Entry 8EV3 (electron microscopy, 3.00 A resolution); this record covers chains 1 and F of the 41 polymer chains in the assembly.

== Chain 1 ==
Molecule: 3497-nt RNA strand
Source organism: Schizosaccharomyces pombe
Sequence (3497 nucleotides; each row starts with the number of its first residue):
     1 AUUUGACCUC AAAUCAGGUA GGACUACGCG CUGAACUUAA GCAUAUCAAU AAGCGCAGGA
    61 AAAGAAAAUA ACCAUGAUUC CCUCAGUAAC GGCGAGUGAA GCGGGAAAAG CUCAAAUUUG
   121 AAAUCUGGCA ACAUUUCUUU UGUUGUCCGA GUUGUAAUUU CAAGAAGCUG CUUUGAGUGU
   181 AGACGAUCGG UCUAAGUUCC UUGGAACAGG ACGUCAGAGA GGGUGAGAAC CCCGUCUUUG
   241 GUCGAUUGGA UAUGCCAUAU AAAGCGCUUU CGAAGAGUCG AGUUGUUUGG GAAUGCAGCU
   301 CUAAAUGGGU GGUAAAUUUC AUCUAAAGCU AAAUAUUGGC GAGAGACCGA UAGCGAACAA
   361 GUAGAGUGAU CGAAAGAUGA AAAGAACUUU GAAAAGAGAG UUAAAUAGUA CGUGAAAUUG
   421 CUGAAAGGGA AGCAUUGGAA AUCAGUCUUA CCUGGGUGAG AUCAGUAGUC UCUUCGCGAG
   481 ACUAUGCACU CUGAACCUGU GGUAGGUCAG CAUCAGUUUU CGGGGGCGGA AAAAGAAUAA
   541 GGGAAGGUGG CUUUCCGGGU UCUGCCUGGG GAGUGUUUAU AGCCCUUGUU GUAAUACGUC
   601 CACUGGGGAC UGAGGACUGC GGCUUCGUGC CAAGGAUGCU GACAUAAUGG UUUUCAAUGG
   661 CCCGUCUUGA AACACGGACC AAGGAGUCUA GCAUCUAUGC GAGUGUUUGG GUGAUGAAAA
   721 CCCAUCCGCG AAAUGAAAGU GAAUGCAGGU GGGAACGCCC UUGUGGCGUG CACCAUCGAC
   781 CGACCCGGAA GUUUGUCAAU GGAAGGGUUU GAGUAAGAGC AUAGCUGUUG GGACCCGAAA
   841 GAUGGUGAAC UAUGCCUGAA UAGGGUGAAG CCAGAGGAAA CUCUGGUGGA GGCUCGUAGA
   901 GAUUCUGACG UGCAAAUCGA UCUUCAAAUU UGGGUAUAGG GGCGAAAGAC UAAUCGAACC
   961 AUCUAGUAGC UGGUUCCUGC CGAAGUUUCC CUCAGGAUAG CAGAAACUCA GAUCAGUUUU
  1021 AUGAGGUAAA GCGAAUGAUU AGAGGUCUUG GGGAAGGAAU UUCCUCAACC UAUUCUCAAA
  1081 CUUUAAAUAU GUAAGACGCC CUUGUCGCUU AAUUGGACGU GGGCCAUCGA AUGAGAGUUU
  1141 CUAGUGGGCC AUUUUUGGUA AGCAGAACUG GCGAUGCGGG AUGAACCGAA CGUGAGGUUA
  1201 AGGUGCCGGA AUGUACGCUC AUCAGACACC AGAAAAGGUG UUAGUUCAUC UAGACAGCAG
  1261 GACGGUGGCC AUGGAAGUCG GAAUCCGCUA AGGAGUGUGU AACAACUCAC CUGCCGAAUG
  1321 AACUAGCCCU GAAAAUGGAU GGCGCUUAAG CGUACUACCC AUACCUCACC GUCUGGGUUA
  1381 GCUUUGAGAA GCUCAGACGA GUAGGCAGGC GUGGAGGUUU GUGACGAAGC CUUGGGCGUG
  1441 AGCCUGGGUC GAACAGCCUC UAGUGCAGAU CUUGGUGGAA GUAGCAAAUA UUCAAAUGAG
  1501 AACUUUGAAG ACUGAAGUGG GGAAAGGUUC CAUGUGAACA GCAGUUGGAC AUGGGUUAGU
  1561 CGAUCCUAAG AGAUAGGGAA GCUCCGUAUG AAAGUUGCAC GAUUUUUCGU GCCUCCUAUC
  1621 GAAAGGGAAU CCGGUUAAUA UUCCGGAACC AGAAGGUGGA AUCAACACGG CAACGUAAAU
  1681 GAAGUUGGAG ACGUCGGCGG GAGCCCUGGG AAGAGUUCUC UUUUCUUUUU AACAAACCAU
  1741 UGAACUACCC UGAAAUCGGU UUAUCCGGAG CUAGGGUAUG GUGUUUGGAA GAGUUCAGCG
  1801 CCUCAUGCUG AAUCCGGUGC GCUCUCGACG GCCCUUGAAA AUCCAACGGA AGAAUGGACC
  1861 UUCGGGUCCU UGUUUUCACA UCUGGUCGUA CUCAUAACCG CAGCAGGUCU CCAAGGUGAA
  1921 CAGCCUCUAG UUGAUAGAAC AAUGUAGAUA AGGGAAGUCG GCAAAAUGGA UCCGUAACUU
  1981 CGGGAUAAGG AUUGGCUCUA AGGGUUGGGU ACGUUGGGCC UUGGAACCUG AACGGUUGCU
  2041 GGACUGAGCG UGGACCGAUG UCUUUUCUCG CCUUUCGGGG UGAGAAGGGA UGUUGGACCU
  2101 GCUUGGACCU UGGCGGCCGG GAAGUCCUUG GUCGGGCUUU UCUCCUUCUC GGGGAUUAUG
  2161 CUCUUACUGG CGUACGUUUA ACAACCAACU UAGAACUGGU ACGGACAAGG GGAAUCUGAC
  2221 UGUCUAAUUA AAACAUAGCA UUGCGAUGGC CAGAAAGUGG UGUUGACGCA AUGUGAUUUC
  2281 UGCCCAGUGC UCUGAAUGUC AAAGUGAAGA AAUUCAACCA AGCGCGGGUA AACGGCGGGA
  2341 GUAACUAUGA CUCUCUUAAG GUAGCCAAAU GCCUCGUCAU CUAACUAGUG ACGCGCAUGA
  2401 AUGGAUUAAC GAGAUUCCCA CUGUCCCUAU CUACUAUCUA GCGAAACCAC AGCCUGGGGA
  2461 ACGGGCCAGG CAAAAUCAGC GGGGAAAGAA GACCCUGUUG AGCUUGACUC UAGUUUGACA
  2521 UUGUGAAGAG ACAUAGAGGG UGUAGGAUAA GUGGGAGUAU GUUUCGGCAU ACGCCGGUGA
  2581 AAUACCACUA CCUUUAUCGU UUCUUUACUU AAUCAAUGAA GCGGAAUUGG GAUUUAUUUC
  2641 CCAUAUUCUA GCGUUAAAGU UUCUUCGCGA ACUGAUCCGC GUUGAUGACA UUGUCAGGUG
  2701 GGGAGUUUGG CUGGGGCGGC ACAUCUGUUA AAAGAUAACG CAGGUGUCCU AAGGGGGACU
  2761 CAUCGAGAAC AGAAAUCUCG AGUAGAAUAA AAGGGUAAAA GUCCCCUUGA UUUUGAUUUU
  2821 CAGUGUGAAU ACAAACCAUG AAAGUGUGGC CUAUCGAUCC UUUGUUCCCU CGAAAUUUGA
  2881 GGACAGAGGU GCCAGAAAAG UUACCACAGG GAUAACUGGC UUGUGGCAGC CAAGCGUUCA
  2941 UAGCGACGUU GCUUUUUGAU UCUUCGAUGU CGGCUCUUCC UAUCAUACCG AAGCAGAAUU
  3001 CGGUAAGCGU UGGAUUGUUC ACCCACUAAU AGGGAACGUG AGCUGGGUUU AGACCGUCGU
  3061 GAGACAGGUU AGUUUUACCC UACUGAUGAA GUGUCGUCGC AAUGGUAAUU CAACUUAGUA
  3121 CGAGAGGAAC CGUUGAUUCA GAUCAUUGGU AUUUGCGGCU GCCUGACAAG GCAAUGCCGC
  3181 GGAGCUAUCA UCUGCCGGAU AACGGCUGAA CGCCUCUAAG CCAGAAUCCG UGCCAGAAAG
  3241 CGACGAUUUU UUGGUCCGCA UGAUUUAUAU GUAUAAAAAU AGAGGUAGGA CUUGUUCCUA
  3301 CUCUCCUGUA UCGUAGAAGA UGGGCGAUGG UUGAUGAAAC GGAAGUGUUU UAUUGACUUG
  3361 UCCAUGAAAU UCCAUUGAAA UCUUGUGCGG AAUCGAAUCC AUUGCAUACG ACUUUAAUGU
  3421 GGAACGGGGU AUUGUAAGCA GUAGAGUAGC CUUGUUGUUA CGAUCUGCUG AGAUUAAGCC
  3481 UUUGUUCCCA AGAUUUG
Unresolved in the structure: 1-2, 37-47, 92-95, 288-293, 313-318, 474-476, 552-573, 625-627, 733-748, 778-815, 848-956, 991-994, 1026-1087, 1095-1129, 1228-1231, 1250-1317, 1332-1340, 1486-1934, 1939-2436, 2472-2982, 3009-3093, 3159-3176, 3249-3268, 3290-3297, 3376-3394, 3436-3470

== Chain F ==
Molecule: 60S ribosomal protein L7-B
Source organism: Schizosaccharomyces pombe
UniProtKB: P25457 (RL7B_SCHPO); residue numbers follow UniProt; this construct covers 1-250
Sequence (250 residues; each row starts with the number of its first residue):
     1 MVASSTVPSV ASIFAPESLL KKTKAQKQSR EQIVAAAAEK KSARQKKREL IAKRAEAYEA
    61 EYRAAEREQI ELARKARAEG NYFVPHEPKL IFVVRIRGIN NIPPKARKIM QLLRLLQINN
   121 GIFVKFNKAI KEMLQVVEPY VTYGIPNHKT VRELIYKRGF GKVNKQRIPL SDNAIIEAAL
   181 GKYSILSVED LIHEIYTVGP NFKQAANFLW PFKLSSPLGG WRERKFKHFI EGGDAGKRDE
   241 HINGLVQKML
Unresolved in the structure: 1-10

== Interface between chain 1 and chain F ==
Contacting residue pairs (98; chain 1 residue first):
  U518(1) - Lys157(F)  salt bridge to the phosphate
  U518(1) - Leu250(F)  phosphate contact
  U519(1) - Leu218(F)  phosphate contact
  U520(1) - Leu218(F)  phosphate contact
  C527(1) - Arg67(F)  hydrogen bond to the phosphate
  G528(1) - Arg67(F)  salt bridge to the phosphate
  G528(1) - Ile70(F)  sugar contact
  G528(1) - Arg74(F)  salt bridge to the phosphate
  G529(1) - Arg74(F)  salt bridge to the phosphate
  G529(1) - Arg77(F)  salt bridge to the phosphate
  A530(1) - Arg77(F)  salt bridge to the phosphate
  A531(1) - Arg74(F)  hydrogen bond to the base
  A531(1) - Arg77(F)  salt bridge to the phosphate
  U599(1) - Asn147(F)  phosphate contact
  C600(1) - Asn147(F)  hydrogen bond to the phosphate
  C600(1) - Lys149(F)  phosphate contact
  C601(1) - Lys149(F)  salt bridge to the phosphate
  C601(1) - Arg152(F)  salt bridge to the phosphate
  A602(1) - Glu59(F)  hydrogen bond to the base
  A602(1) - Arg152(F)  hydrogen bond to the base
  C620(1) - Lys40(F)  salt bridge to the phosphate
  C620(1) - Asp172(F)  sugar contact
  G621(1) - Arg44(F)  salt bridge to the phosphate
  G621(1) - Arg48(F)  salt bridge to the phosphate
  G622(1) - Arg48(F)  salt bridge to the phosphate
  A1015(1) - Lys108(F)  phosphate contact
  A1015(1) - Leu112(F)  base contact
  G1016(1) - Pro104(F)  hydrogen bond to the sugar
  G1016(1) - Lys105(F)  hydrogen bond to the sugar
  G1016(1) - Lys108(F)  salt bridge to the phosphate
  U1017(1) - Lys108(F)  sugar contact
  U1017(1) - Ile109(F)  sugar contact
  U1017(1) - Leu112(F)  base contact
  U1018(1) - Lys105(F)  phosphate contact
  U1018(1) - Ala129(F)  hydrogen bond to the sugar
  U1018(1) - Glu132(F)  sugar contact
  U1018(1) - Met133(F)  sugar contact
  U1019(1) - Glu132(F)  phosphate contact
  A1131(1) - Asn127(F)  hydrogen bond to the sugar
  A1131(1) - Ile130(F)  sugar contact
  U1132(1) - Leu112(F)  hydrogen bond to the sugar
  U1132(1) - Lys203(F)  salt bridge to the phosphate
  G1133(1) - Gln111(F)  sugar contact
  G1133(1) - Leu112(F)  sugar contact
  G1133(1) - Arg114(F)  sugar contact
  G1133(1) - Asn207(F)  phosphate contact
  A1134(1) - Asn207(F)  phosphate contact
  G1135(1) - Lys165(F)  salt bridge to the phosphate
  G1188(1) - Arg97(F)  salt bridge to the phosphate
  G1188(1) - Phe226(F)  phosphate contact
  A1189(1) - Arg97(F)  salt bridge to the phosphate
  A1189(1) - Gly98(F)  hydrogen bond to the phosphate
  A1189(1) - Asn100(F)  base contact
  A1189(1) - Ile118(F)  phosphate contact
  A1189(1) - Phe226(F)  phosphate contact
  A1190(1) - Gly98(F)  phosphate contact
  A1190(1) - Ile99(F)  hydrogen bond to the phosphate
  A1190(1) - Asn100(F)  hydrogen bond to the sugar
  G1197(1) - Ser215(F)  hydrogen bond to the base
  U1198(1) - Ser216(F)  hydrogen bond to the sugar
  U1198(1) - Pro217(F)  hydrogen bond to the sugar
  U1198(1) - Leu218(F)  sugar contact
  U1198(1) - Gly219(F)  phosphate contact
  U1199(1) - Ser216(F)  sugar contact
  U1199(1) - Pro217(F)  phosphate contact
  U1199(1) - Gly219(F)  hydrogen bond to the phosphate
  U1199(1) - Gly220(F)  hydrogen bond to the phosphate
  U1199(1) - Trp221(F)  sugar contact
  A1200(1) - Trp221(F)  sugar contact
  A1200(1) - Lys225(F)  phosphate contact
  A1201(1) - Glu223(F)  phosphate contact
  A1201(1) - Arg224(F)  phosphate contact
  A1201(1) - Lys225(F)  hydrogen bond to the phosphate
  G1202(1) - Arg224(F)  salt bridge to the phosphate
  A1363(1) - Ile118(F)  sugar contact
  C1364(1) - Gln117(F)  hydrogen bond to the phosphate
  C1364(1) - Ile118(F)  sugar contact
  C1364(1) - Asn119(F)  hydrogen bond to the sugar
  C1364(1) - Leu214(F)  hydrogen bond to the sugar
  C1364(1) - Ser215(F)  sugar contact
  C1364(1) - Ser216(F)  hydrogen bond to the base
  C1365(1) - Gln117(F)  phosphate contact
  C1365(1) - Arg158(F)  hydrogen bond to the sugar
  C1365(1) - Lys213(F)  salt bridge to the phosphate
  C1365(1) - Leu214(F)  sugar contact
  C1365(1) - Ser215(F)  sugar contact
  U1366(1) - Arg167(F)  salt bridge to the phosphate
  G1375(1) - Asn164(F)  hydrogen bond to the sugar
  A1380(1) - Ser18(F)  sugar contact
  A1380(1) - Lys22(F)  salt bridge to the phosphate
  A1380(1) - Ala25(F)  base contact
  C1382(1) - Lys22(F)  hydrogen bond to the sugar
  C1382(1) - Gln26(F)  base contact
  A1395(1) - Gln166(F)  hydrogen bond to the sugar
  A1395(1) - Ile168(F)  sugar contact
  G1396(1) - Gln166(F)  sugar contact
  G1396(1) - Arg167(F)  hydrogen bond to the sugar
  A1397(1) - Arg167(F)  salt bridge to the phosphate
Interface residues without a listed pair, chain 1 (48 interface residues in all): G1170, G1203, U1374, G1381
Interface residues without a listed pair, chain F (66 interface residues in all): Lys21, Ile96, Asn101, Lys128, His148, Lys162, Arg222, Gln247

== Overview ==
Chain 1 and chain F form an interface of 48 and 66 residues respectively; the contacts include 28 hydrogen
bonds and 23 salt bridges. Polar contacts include A531(1)-Arg74(F), A602(1)-Glu59(F) and A602(1)-Arg152(F).
Here chain 1 is a 3497-nt RNA strand and chain F is 60S ribosomal protein L7-B, both from Schizosaccharomyces
pombe. Entry 8EV3 (Ytm1 associated 60S nascent ribosome (-Fkbp39) State 1B) was determined by electron
microscopy, deposited together with 8ESQ, 8ESR, 8ETC, 8ETG, 8ETH, 8ETI and 3 further entries.
